Entry 2C8W (X-ray diffraction, 1.96 A resolution); this record covers chains B and I of the 3 polymer chains in the assembly.

Chain B:
Protein: Thrombin heavy chain
Source organism: Homo sapiens
Notes: EC 3.4.21.5; fragment: fragment alpha thrombin, residues 364-622
UniProtKB: P00734 (THRB_HUMAN); the construct lacks a stretch of the UniProt sequence and is renumbered around it, so the offset changes along the chain: 16-37 = UniProt 364-385; 38-60 = UniProt 387-409; 61-77 = UniProt 419-435; 78-97 = UniProt 437-456; 8 more segments
Chain sequence (259 residues; numbered 16 to 247 plus 28 insertion-coded residues; 1 number in that range is skipped by the numbering (no residue carries it; nothing is unmodelled there); the number before each row is that of its first residue; a row labelled like 60A-60I holds insertion residues (60A, then the next letters in order)):
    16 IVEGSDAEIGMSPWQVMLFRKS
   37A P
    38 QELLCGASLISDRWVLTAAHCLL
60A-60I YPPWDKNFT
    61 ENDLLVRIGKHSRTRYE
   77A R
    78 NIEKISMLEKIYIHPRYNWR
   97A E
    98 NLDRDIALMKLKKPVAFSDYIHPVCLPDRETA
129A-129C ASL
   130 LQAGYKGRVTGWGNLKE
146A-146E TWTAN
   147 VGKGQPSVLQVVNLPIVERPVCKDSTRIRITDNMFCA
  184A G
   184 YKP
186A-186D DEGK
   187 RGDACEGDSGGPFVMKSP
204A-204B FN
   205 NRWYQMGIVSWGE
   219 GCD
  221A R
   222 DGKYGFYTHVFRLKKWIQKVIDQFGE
Not modelled in the structure: 146A-146E, 147-149
Disulfides: Cys42-Cys58, Cys168-Cys182, Cys191-Cys220
Bound ions: Na+: Arg221A, Lys224
Small-molecule neighbours: inhibitor of thrombin (C7M; (2S,3R)-N-[5-chloro-2-(2,3-dihydro-1H-tetrazol-1-yl)benzyl]-3-hydroxy-4-{[(4-methoxyphenyl)sulfonyl]amino}-1-phenylbuta n-2-aminium): His57, Tyr60A, Trp60D, Asn95, Trp96, Glu97A, Asn98, Leu99, Ile174, Asp189, Ala190, Cys191, Glu192, Ser195, Val213, Ser214, Trp215, Gly216, Glu217, Gly219, Cys220, Gly226, Phe227, Tyr228

Chain I:
Protein: Hirudin variant-2
Source organism: Hirudo medicinalis
UniProtKB: P09945 (ITH3_HIRME); residues 54-65 here correspond to UniProt positions 61-72 (UniProt number = residue number + 7)
Chain sequence (12 residues; row label = number of the first residue in the row):
    54 GDFEEIPEEYLQ
Not modelled in the structure: 54
Modified positions: Tyr63 (o-sulfo-l-tyrosine; TYS)

Chain B / chain I interface:
Pairs across the interface - 24 pairs, chain B then chain I:
  Phe34(B) - Phe56(I)  hydrophobic
  Gln38(B) - Phe56(I)
  Gln38(B) - Ile59(I)
  Gln38(B) - Leu64(I)
  Leu40(B) - Phe56(I)
  Leu65(B) - Ile59(I)  hydrophobic
  Leu65(B) - Tyr63(I)
  Arg67(B) - Ile59(I)
  Arg73(B) - Asp55(I)  salt bridge
  Arg73(B) - Phe56(I)
  Thr74(B) - Asp55(I)
  Thr74(B) - Phe56(I)
  Thr74(B) - Glu57(I)  hydrogen bond (backbone-backbone)
  Arg75(B) - Glu57(I)
  Tyr76(B) - Glu57(I)  hydrogen bond (backbone-side chain)
  Tyr76(B) - Glu58(I)
  Tyr76(B) - Pro60(I)
  Tyr76(B) - Tyr63(I)
  Glu80(B) - Tyr63(I)
  Lys81(B) - Tyr63(I)
  Ile82(B) - Tyr63(I)
  Met84(B) - Glu62(I)
  Met84(B) - Tyr63(I)
  Gln151(B) - Asp55(I)
Interface residues without a listed pair, chain B (17 interface residues in all): Met32, Lys36, Glu39

Overview:
The interface between chain B and chain I involves 17 residues on one side and 9 on the other; the contacts
include 2 hydrogen bonds and 1 salt bridge. Polar contacts include Arg73(B)-Asp55(I), Tyr76(B)-Glu57(I) and
Thr74(B)-Glu57(I). Ligands of chain B: inhibitor of thrombin.
Here chain B is Thrombin heavy chain (Homo sapiens) and chain I is Hirudin variant-2 (Hirudo medicinalis).
Entry 2C8W (thrombin inhibitors) was determined by X-ray diffraction, deposited together with 2C8X, 2C8Y,
2C8Z, 2C90 and 2C93.
